PDB entry 8ESK | electron microscopy, 2.90 A resolution | chains D and E of the 5 polymer chains in the assembly

[Chain D]
Protein: Acetylcholine receptor subunit alpha
Organism: Tetronarce californica
UniProt: P02710 (ACHA_TETCF); residues 1-437 here correspond to UniProt positions 25-461 (UniProt number = residue number + 24)
Chain sequence (437 residues; each row starts with the number of its first residue):
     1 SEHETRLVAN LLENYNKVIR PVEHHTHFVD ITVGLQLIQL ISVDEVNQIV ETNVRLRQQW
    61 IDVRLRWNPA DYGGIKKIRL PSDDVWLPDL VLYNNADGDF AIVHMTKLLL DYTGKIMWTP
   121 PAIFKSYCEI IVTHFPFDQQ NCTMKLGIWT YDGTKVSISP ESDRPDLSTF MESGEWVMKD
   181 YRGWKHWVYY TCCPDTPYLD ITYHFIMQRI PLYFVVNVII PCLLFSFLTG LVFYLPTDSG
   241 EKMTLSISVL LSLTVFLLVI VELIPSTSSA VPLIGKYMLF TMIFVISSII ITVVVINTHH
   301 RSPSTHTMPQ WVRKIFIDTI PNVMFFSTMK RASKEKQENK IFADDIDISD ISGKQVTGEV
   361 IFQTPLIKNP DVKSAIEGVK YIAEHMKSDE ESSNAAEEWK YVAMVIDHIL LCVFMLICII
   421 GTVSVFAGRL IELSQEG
Disordered / not traced: 332-369, 434-437
Disulfide bonds: Cys128-Cys142, Cys192-Cys193
Covalently attached groups: glycan linked to Asn141
Residues lining bound ligands: rocuronium (RBR): Tyr93, Trp149, Thr150, Tyr190, Cys192, Cys193, Tyr198

[Chain E]
Protein: Acetylcholine receptor subunit gamma
Organism: Tetronarce californica
UniProt: P02714 (ACHG_TETCF); residues 1-489 here correspond to UniProt positions 18-506 (UniProt number = residue number + 17)
Chain sequence (489 residues; numbered 1 to 489; the number before each row is that of its first residue):
     1 ENEEGRLIEK LLGDYDKRII PAKTLDHIID VTLKLTLTNL ISLNEKEEAL TTNVWIEIQW
    61 NDYRLSWNTS EYEGIDLVRI PSELLWLPDV VLENNVDGQF EVAYYANVLV YNDGSMYWLP
   121 PAIYRSTCPI AVTYFPFDWQ NCSLVFRSQT YNAHEVNLQL SAEEGEAVEW IHIDPEDFTE
   181 NGEWTIRHRP AKKNYNWQLT KDDTDFQEII FFLIIQRKPL FYIINIIAPC VLISSLVVLV
   241 YFLPAQAGGQ KCTLSISVLL AQTIFLFLIA QKVPETSLNV PLIGKYLIFV MFVSMLIVMN
   301 CVIVLNVSLR TPNTHSLSEK IKHLFLGFLP KYLGMQLEPS EETPEKPQPR RRSSFGIMIK
   361 AEEYILKKPR SELMFEEQKD RHGLKRVNKM TSDIDIGTTV DLYKDLANFA PEIKSCVEAC
   421 NFIAKSTKEQ NDSGSENENW VLIGKVIDKA CFWIALLLFS IGTLAIFLTG HFNQVPEFPF
   481 PGDPRKYVP
Disordered / not traced: 330-409
Disulfide bonds: Cys128-Cys142
Covalently attached groups: N-acetylglucosamine (NAG) linked to Asn68, Asn141
Residues lining bound ligands: rocuronium (RBR): Trp55, Leu109, Tyr111, Tyr117, Leu119
Reported in the primary citation:
  - binding site for rocuronium: Tyr111

[Interface between chain D and chain E]
Pairs across the interface - 90 pairs, chain D then chain E:
  Asn16(D) - Glu9(E)  hydrogen bond
  Val18(D) - Pro81(E)
  Ile19(D) - Asn2(E)
  Ile19(D) - Glu4(E)
  Ile19(D) - Gly5(E)
  Ile19(D) - Ile8(E)  hydrophobic
  Arg20(D) - Asn2(E)  hydrogen bond (backbone-side chain)
  Arg20(D) - Glu4(E)  salt bridge
  Val22(D) - Asn2(E)
  Glu23(D) - Glu1(E)  hydrogen bond (backbone-backbone)
  Glu23(D) - Asn2(E)  hydrogen bond (backbone-backbone)
  His24(D) - Glu73(E)  salt bridge
  His25(D) - Asn2(E)
  His25(D) - Glu4(E)
  His25(D) - Glu73(E)  salt bridge
  His25(D) - Ile75(E)
  Asn47(D) - Ile41(E)
  Asn47(D) - Ser42(E)
  Gln48(D) - Glu180(E)
  Gln48(D) - Asn181(E)
  Asp89(D) - Tyr104(E)
  Asp89(D) - Asn107(E)
  Val91(D) - Tyr104(E)  hydrophobic
  Asn95(D) - Asn53(E)  hydrogen bond (backbone-side chain)
  Ala96(D) - Ile41(E)
  Ala96(D) - Ile123(E)
  Phe100(D) - Asn53(E)
  Phe100(D) - Ala103(E)  hydrophobic
  Phe100(D) - Tyr104(E)  hydrophobic
  Phe100(D) - Pro121(E)  hydrophobic
  Phe100(D) - Ile123(E)  hydrophobic
  Ala101(D) - Tyr104(E)  hydrophobic
  Tyr127(D) - Asn39(E)
  Tyr127(D) - Glu180(E)
  Tyr127(D) - Asn181(E)
  Glu129(D) - Thr179(E)
  Trp149(D) - Trp55(E)
  Trp149(D) - Ala106(E)
  Trp149(D) - Leu119(E)  hydrogen bond (side chain-backbone)
  Trp149(D) - Pro121(E)
  Thr150(D) - Arg79(E)  hydrogen bond (backbone-side chain)
  Thr150(D) - Asn107(E)  hydrogen bond
  Tyr151(D) - Arg79(E)
  Asp152(D) - Arg79(E)  salt bridge
  Gly240(D) - Gln250(E)  hydrogen bond (backbone-side chain)
  Glu241(D) - Gln250(E)
  Lys242(D) - Gln250(E)
  Met243(D) - Gln250(E)  hydrogen bond (backbone-side chain)
  Thr244(D) - Gln250(E)  hydrogen bond
  Ile247(D) - Leu254(E)  hydrophobic
  Ile247(D) - Ser257(E)
  Leu250(D) - Leu236(E)  hydrophobic
  Leu251(D) - Ser257(E)
  Thr254(D) - Ile264(E)
  Thr254(D) - Phe265(E)
  Leu257(D) - Asn225(E)
  Leu257(D) - Phe265(E)  hydrophobic
  Leu258(D) - Phe267(E)  hydrophobic
  Leu258(D) - Leu268(E)  hydrophobic
  Val261(D) - Leu268(E)  hydrophobic
  Val261(D) - Lys272(E)
  Ser266(D) - Phe221(E)
  Thr267(D) - Phe221(E)
  Ser268(D) - Gly182(E)
  Ser268(D) - Lys218(E)
  Ser268(D) - Phe221(E)
  Ser269(D) - Gly182(E)  hydrogen bond (backbone-backbone)
  Ala270(D) - Leu220(E)  hydrophobic
  Val271(D) - Leu220(E)  hydrophobic
  Met278(D) - Asn225(E)
  Ile283(D) - Leu232(E)  hydrophobic
  Ile286(D) - Leu232(E)
  Ile286(D) - Leu236(E)  hydrophobic
  Ile289(D) - Leu236(E)  hydrophobic
  Ile290(D) - Leu239(E)  hydrophobic
  Val293(D) - Leu239(E)
  Ile296(D) - Pro244(E)
  Asn297(D) - Phe242(E)  hydrogen bond (side chain-backbone)
  His300(D) - Pro244(E)
  His300(D) - Gln246(E)
  Thr305(D) - Leu442(E)
  Asp371(D) - Asn421(E)
  Ser374(D) - Asn421(E)
  Ala375(D) - Cys420(E)  hydrophobic
  Ala375(D) - Asn421(E)  hydrogen bond (backbone-side chain)
  Gly378(D) - Ala424(E)
  Tyr381(D) - Lys428(E)
  Tyr381(D) - Asn431(E)  hydrogen bond
  Ile382(D) - Ile423(E)  hydrophobic
  His385(D) - Asn431(E)  hydrogen bond
Interface residues without a listed pair, chain D (66 interface residues in all): Tyr93, Asp97, Lys155, Val255, Ile264, Pro265, Leu279, Met282, Val372
Interface residues without a listed pair, chain E (70 interface residues in all): Leu40, Leu84, Leu109, Ala122, Arg125, Glu183, Ile224, Ala228, Pro229, Ile233, Leu243, Gly248, Thr253, Val258, Leu260, Ala261, Lys414, Val417, Thr427

[Summary]
66 residues of chain D and 70 residues of chain E are in contact; the contacts include 16 hydrogen bonds and 4
salt bridges. Among the polar pairs are Arg20(D)-Glu4(E), His24(D)-Glu73(E) and His25(D)-Glu73(E). Rocuronium
is bound between chain D and chain E. The paper reports a binding site for rocuronium at Tyr111(E).
Here chain D is Acetylcholine receptor subunit alpha and chain E is Acetylcholine receptor subunit gamma, both
from Tetronarce californica. Entry 8ESK (Cryo-EM structure of Torpedo nicotinic acetylcholine receptor in
complex with rocuronium, resting-like state) was determined by electron microscopy together with 8F2S, 8F6Y
and 8F6Z from the same study.
